5O8D - chain A; structure by X-ray diffraction, 2.00 A resolution.

# Chain A
Molecule: Deoxyribodipyrimidine photolyase
Source organism: Methanosarcina mazei Go1
Notes: EC 4.1.99.3
UniProtKB: Q8PYK9 (Q8PYK9_METMA); residue numbers follow UniProt; this construct covers 1-464
Amino-acid sequence (484 residues; numbered -19 to 464; the number before each row is that of its first residue; numbers below 1 keep their minus sign (Met-19 is residue -19)):
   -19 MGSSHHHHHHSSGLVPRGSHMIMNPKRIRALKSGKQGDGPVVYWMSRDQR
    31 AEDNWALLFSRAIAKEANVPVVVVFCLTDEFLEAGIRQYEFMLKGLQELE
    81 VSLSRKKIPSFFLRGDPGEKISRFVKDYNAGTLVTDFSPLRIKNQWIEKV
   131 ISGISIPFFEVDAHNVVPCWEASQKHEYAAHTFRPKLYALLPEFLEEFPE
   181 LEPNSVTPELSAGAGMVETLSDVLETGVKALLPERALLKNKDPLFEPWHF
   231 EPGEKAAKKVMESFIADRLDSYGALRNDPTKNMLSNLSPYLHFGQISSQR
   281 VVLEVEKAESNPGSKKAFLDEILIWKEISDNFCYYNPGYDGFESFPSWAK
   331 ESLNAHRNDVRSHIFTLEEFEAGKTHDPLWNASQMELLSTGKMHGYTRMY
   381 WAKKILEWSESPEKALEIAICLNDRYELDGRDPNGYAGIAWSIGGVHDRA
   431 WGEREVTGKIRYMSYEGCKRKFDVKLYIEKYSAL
Disordered / not traced: -19 to 2, 189-197, 463-464
Sequence notes: initiating methionine (-19); expression tag (-18 to 0); engineered mutation Phe345 (Tyr in Q8PYK9), Thr377 (Met in Q8PYK9)
Small-molecule neighbours: FAD (flavin-adenine dinucleotide): Tyr252, Leu264, Ser265, Asn266, Leu267, Ser268, Leu271, Phe298, Glu301, Ile302, Trp305, Lys306, Ser309, Lys372, Met373, Gly375, Arg378, Met379, Ala382, Asn403, Asp409, Gly410, Asp412, Asn414, Gly415, Gly418, Ile419, Ser422

# Summary
Ligands of chain A: flavin-adenine dinucleotide.
Chain A is Deoxyribodipyrimidine photolyase (Methanosarcina mazei Go1); the structure, Mutant of class II CPD
photolyase from Methanosarcina mazei - Y345F, was determined by X-ray diffraction, deposited together with
5O86 and 5O8E.
